8PIV - chains A and D of the 8 polymer chains in the assembly; structure by electron microscopy, 3.46 A resolution.

[Chain A (and D)]
Molecule: Glutamate receptor
Source organism: Rattus norvegicus
Notes: chain D of this document is another copy of the same molecule, construct and numbering; everything in this record applies to it too
UniProt: G3V914 (G3V914_RAT); residues -20 to 862 here correspond to UniProt positions 1-883 (UniProt number = residue number + 21)
Amino-acid sequence (883 residues; row label = number of the first residue in the row; numbers below 1 keep their minus sign (Met-20 is residue -20)):
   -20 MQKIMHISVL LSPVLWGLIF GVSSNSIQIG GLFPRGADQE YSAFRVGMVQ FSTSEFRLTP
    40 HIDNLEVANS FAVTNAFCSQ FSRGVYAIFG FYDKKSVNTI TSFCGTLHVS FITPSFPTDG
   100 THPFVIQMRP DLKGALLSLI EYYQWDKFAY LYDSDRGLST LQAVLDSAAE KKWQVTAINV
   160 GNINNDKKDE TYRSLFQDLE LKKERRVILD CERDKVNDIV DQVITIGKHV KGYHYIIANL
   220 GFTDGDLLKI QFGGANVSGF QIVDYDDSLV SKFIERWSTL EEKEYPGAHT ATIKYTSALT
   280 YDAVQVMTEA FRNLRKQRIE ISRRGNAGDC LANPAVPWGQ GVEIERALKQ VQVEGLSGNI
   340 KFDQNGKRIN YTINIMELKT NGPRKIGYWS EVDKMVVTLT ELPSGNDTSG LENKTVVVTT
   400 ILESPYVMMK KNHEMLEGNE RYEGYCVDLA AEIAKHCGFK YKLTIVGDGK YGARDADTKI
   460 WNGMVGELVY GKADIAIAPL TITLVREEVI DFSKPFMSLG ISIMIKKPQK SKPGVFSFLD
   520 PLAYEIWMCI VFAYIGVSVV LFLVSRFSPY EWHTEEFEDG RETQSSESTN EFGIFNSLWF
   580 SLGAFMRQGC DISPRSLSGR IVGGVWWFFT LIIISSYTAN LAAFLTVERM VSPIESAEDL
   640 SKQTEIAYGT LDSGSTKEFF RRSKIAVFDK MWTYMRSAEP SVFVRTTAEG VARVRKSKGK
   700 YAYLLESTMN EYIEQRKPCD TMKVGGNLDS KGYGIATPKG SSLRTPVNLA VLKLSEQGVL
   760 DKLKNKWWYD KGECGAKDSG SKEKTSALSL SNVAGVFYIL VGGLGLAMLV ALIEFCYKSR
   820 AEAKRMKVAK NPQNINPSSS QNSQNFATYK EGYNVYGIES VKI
Unresolved in the structure: -20 to 392, 507-509, 552-568, 630-631, 720, 775-783, 824-862 (chain D: -20 to 392, 507-509, 552-568, 627-632, 636, 710, 718, 775-783, 824-862)
Sequence notes: conflict Arg586 (Gln607 in G3V914)
Cystine bridges: Cys718-Cys773

[Chain A / chain D interface]
Pairs across the interface (83):
  Leu483(A) - Glu755(D)
  Ser497(A) - Ser729(D)
  Phe517(A) - Phe607(D)  hydrophobic
  Phe517(A) - Ile611(D)  hydrophobic
  Phe574(A) - Leu596(D)  hydrophobic
  Phe574(A) - Arg599(D)  hydrogen bond (backbone-side chain)
  Asn575(A) - Arg599(D)  hydrogen bond
  Trp578(A) - Ser592(D)  hydrogen bond
  Trp578(A) - Arg599(D)
  Trp578(A) - Trp606(D)  hydrophobic
  Gly582(A) - Trp606(D)
  Met585(A) - Trp606(D)  hydrophobic
  Met585(A) - Phe607(D)  hydrophobic
  Arg586(A) - Arg586(D)
  Gln587(A) - Ala583(D)  hydrogen bond (side chain-backbone)
  Gln587(A) - Arg586(D)
  Gln587(A) - Trp606(D)
  Gln587(A) - Thr609(D)
  Asp590(A) - Ser592(D)
  Ile613(A) - Leu610(D)  hydrophobic
  Tyr616(A) - Ile611(D)
  Thr617(A) - Ser614(D)  hydrogen bond
  Leu620(A) - Ser615(D)
  Leu620(A) - Ala618(D)  hydrophobic
  Ala621(A) - Ala618(D)
  Leu624(A) - Ala618(D)
  Leu624(A) - Asn619(D)
  Leu624(A) - Ala622(D)  hydrophobic
  Thr625(A) - Ala622(D)
  Thr625(A) - Thr625(D)
  Arg628(A) - Ala622(D)  hydrogen bond (side chain-backbone)
  Arg628(A) - Phe623(D)
  Arg628(A) - Val626(D)  hydrogen bond (side chain-backbone)
  Leu751(A) - Leu483(D)  hydrophobic
  Glu755(A) - Leu483(D)
  Gln756(A) - Lys663(D)
  Asp760(A) - Ile664(D)
  Ser785(A) - Asn619(D)
  Ser785(A) - Phe623(D)
  Ala786(A) - Asp519(D)
  Ala786(A) - Pro520(D)
  Ala786(A) - Leu521(D)
  Ala786(A) - Ala522(D)
  Ala786(A) - Asn619(D)
  Ala786(A) - Phe623(D)
  Leu787(A) - Pro520(D)  hydrogen bond (backbone-backbone)
  Leu787(A) - Leu521(D)
  Leu787(A) - Ala522(D)  hydrogen bond (backbone-backbone)
  Leu787(A) - Ile525(D)
  Leu787(A) - Ser615(D)
  Leu787(A) - Asn619(D)
  Ser788(A) - Ala522(D)
  Ser788(A) - Ile525(D)
  Leu789(A) - Ile525(D)  hydrophobic
  Val792(A) - Ile525(D)  hydrophobic
  Val795(A) - Phe608(D)  hydrophobic
  Phe796(A) - Cys528(D)  hydrophobic
  Phe796(A) - Phe608(D)  hydrophobic
  Leu799(A) - Ala532(D)  hydrophobic
  Leu799(A) - Val536(D)  hydrophobic
  Leu799(A) - Val604(D)  hydrophobic
  Leu799(A) - Trp605(D)  hydrophobic
  Leu799(A) - Phe608(D)  hydrophobic
  Gly802(A) - Ile600(D)
  Leu803(A) - Val536(D)  hydrophobic
  Leu803(A) - Val539(D)  hydrophobic
  Leu803(A) - Val601(D)  hydrophobic
  Ala806(A) - Ser597(D)
  Ala806(A) - Ile600(D)  hydrophobic
  Ala806(A) - Val601(D)  hydrophobic
  Met807(A) - Val539(D)  hydrophobic
  Val809(A) - Leu596(D)  hydrophobic
  Ala810(A) - Val543(D)  hydrophobic
  Ala810(A) - Phe546(D)
  Ala810(A) - Ser597(D)
  Leu811(A) - Phe546(D)  hydrophobic
  Phe814(A) - Phe546(D)  hydrophobic
  Phe814(A) - Ser547(D)
  Phe814(A) - Pro548(D)
  Phe814(A) - Tyr549(D)  hydrophobic
  Lys817(A) - Tyr549(D)
  Ser818(A) - Tyr549(D)
  Glu821(A) - Tyr549(D)  hydrogen bond
Also at the interface, not in a pair above, chain A (50 interface residues in all): Glu486, Leu581, Met629, Leu748, Gly757, Ile798, Leu805
Also at the interface, not in a pair above, chain D (57 interface residues in all): Lys493, Glu524, Ile529, Gly535, Gln587, Pro593, Arg594, Ser595, Gly602, Gly603, Ile612, Ala621, Arg661, Leu751

[Overview]
The interface between chain A and chain D involves 50 residues on one side and 57 on the other; the contacts
include 10 hydrogen bonds. Among the polar pairs are Phe574(A)-Arg599(D), Asn575(A)-Arg599(D) and
Trp578(A)-Ser592(D).
Both chains are Glutamate receptor (Rattus norvegicus). Entry 8PIV (Homomeric GluA2 flip R/G-unedited
Q/R-edited F231A mutant in tandem with TARP gamma-2, desensitized conformation 1) was determined by electron
microscopy, deposited together with 8C1P, 8C1Q, 8C1R, 8C1S, 8C2H, 8C2I and 9 further entries.
